Entry 6QHK (X-ray diffraction, 1.96 A resolution); this record covers chains A and B.

Chain A (and B):
Protein: Ubiquitin-conjugating enzyme E2 S
From: Homo sapiens
Notes: EC 2.3.2.23; chain B of this document is another copy of the same molecule, construct and numbering; everything in this record applies to it too
UniProtKB: Q16763 (UBE2S_HUMAN); numbering as in UniProt (aligned over 1-156)
Amino-acid sequence (156 residues; numbered 1 to 156; the number before each row is that of its first residue):
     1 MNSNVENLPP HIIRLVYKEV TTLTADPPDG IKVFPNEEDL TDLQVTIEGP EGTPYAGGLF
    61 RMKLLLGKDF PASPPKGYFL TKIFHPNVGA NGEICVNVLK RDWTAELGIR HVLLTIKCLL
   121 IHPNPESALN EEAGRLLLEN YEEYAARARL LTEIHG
Disordered / not traced: 1-9 (chain B: 1-6)
Swiss-Prot annotation at these positions:
  - active site: Cys95 (Glycyl thioester intermediate)
  - modified residue: Met1 (N-acetylmethionine)
  - mutagenesis: Cys95 (C95S: Loss of function), Lys117 (K117A: Reduced ubiquitination activity)
Small-molecule neighbours: Phenylarsine oxide (PA0): Val98, Thr115, Cys118, Leu119, His122
What the authors report for this chain:
  - catalytic residues: Cys95 (citing earlier work)
  - post-translational modification sites: Lys68, Lys100
  - conformationally variable residues (helix shift): Asn97 to Asp102
  - conformationally variable residues (helix shift): Cys95 to Trp103 (from molecular simulation)
  - binding site for Phenylarsine oxide: Cys118
  - mutagenesis - C95A: abolished catalytic activity

Chain A / chain B interface:
Contacting residue pairs (34; chain A residue first):
  Asp29(A) - Arg110(B)
  Glu51(A) - Glu106(B)
  Glu51(A) - Leu107(B)
  Gly52(A) - Thr104(B)  hydrogen bond (backbone-side chain)
  Gly52(A) - Glu106(B)
  Gly52(A) - Leu107(B)
  Thr53(A) - Leu107(B)
  Val98(A) - His122(B)  hydrogen bond (backbone-side chain)
  Leu99(A) - His122(B)
  Arg101(A) - His122(B)
  Arg101(A) - Pro123(B)  hydrogen bond (side chain-backbone)
  Asp102(A) - Ile121(B)
  Asp102(A) - His122(B)  salt bridge
  Thr104(A) - Gly52(B)  hydrogen bond (side chain-backbone)
  Glu106(A) - Glu51(B)
  Glu106(A) - Gly52(B)
  Leu107(A) - Glu51(B)
  Leu107(A) - Ile121(B)  hydrophobic
  Arg110(A) - Asp29(B)
  His111(A) - Ile121(B)
  His111(A) - His122(B)  hydrogen bond
  Lys117(A) - Leu114(B)
  Cys118(A) - Cys118(B)  hydrophobic
  Ile121(A) - Asp102(B)
  Ile121(A) - His111(B)
  His122(A) - Val98(B)  hydrogen bond (side chain-backbone)
  His122(A) - Leu99(B)
  His122(A) - Arg101(B)
  His122(A) - Asp102(B)  salt bridge
  His122(A) - His111(B)  hydrogen bond
  His122(A) - Thr115(B)
  Pro123(A) - Arg101(B)  hydrogen bond (backbone-side chain)
  Pro125(A) - Arg101(B)
  Tyr141(A) - Asp102(B)  hydrogen bond
Also at the interface, not in a pair above, chain A (22 interface residues in all): Leu114, Thr115
Also at the interface, not in a pair above, chain B (20 interface residues in all): Thr53, Pro125

Summary:
The interface between chain A and chain B involves 22 residues on one side and 20 on the other, with 9
hydrogen bonds and 2 salt bridges. Among the polar pairs are Asp102(A)-His122(B), Gly52(A)-Thr104(B) and
Val98(A)-His122(B). Ligands of chain A: Phenylarsine oxide. The paper reports the catalytic residue Cys95(A);
C95A of chain A abolishes catalytic activity.
Both chains are Ubiquitin-conjugating enzyme E2 S (Homo sapiens). Entry 6QHK (PAO-linked dimer of the
catalytic domain of the human ubiquitin-conjugating enzyme UBE2S) was determined by X-ray diffraction,
deposited together with 6QH3.
